6GJ1 - chains B and C of the 4 polymer chains in the assembly; structure by electron microscopy, 4.70 A resolution (low resolution: residue-level contacts below are approximate; hydrogen-bond / salt-bridge calls are withheld).

# Chain B
Protein: Putative type VI secretion protein
Organism: Escherichia coli
UniProt: D3GUX3 (D3GUX3_ECO44); residue numbers follow UniProt; this construct covers 1-587
Sequence (587 residues; each row starts with the number of its first residue):
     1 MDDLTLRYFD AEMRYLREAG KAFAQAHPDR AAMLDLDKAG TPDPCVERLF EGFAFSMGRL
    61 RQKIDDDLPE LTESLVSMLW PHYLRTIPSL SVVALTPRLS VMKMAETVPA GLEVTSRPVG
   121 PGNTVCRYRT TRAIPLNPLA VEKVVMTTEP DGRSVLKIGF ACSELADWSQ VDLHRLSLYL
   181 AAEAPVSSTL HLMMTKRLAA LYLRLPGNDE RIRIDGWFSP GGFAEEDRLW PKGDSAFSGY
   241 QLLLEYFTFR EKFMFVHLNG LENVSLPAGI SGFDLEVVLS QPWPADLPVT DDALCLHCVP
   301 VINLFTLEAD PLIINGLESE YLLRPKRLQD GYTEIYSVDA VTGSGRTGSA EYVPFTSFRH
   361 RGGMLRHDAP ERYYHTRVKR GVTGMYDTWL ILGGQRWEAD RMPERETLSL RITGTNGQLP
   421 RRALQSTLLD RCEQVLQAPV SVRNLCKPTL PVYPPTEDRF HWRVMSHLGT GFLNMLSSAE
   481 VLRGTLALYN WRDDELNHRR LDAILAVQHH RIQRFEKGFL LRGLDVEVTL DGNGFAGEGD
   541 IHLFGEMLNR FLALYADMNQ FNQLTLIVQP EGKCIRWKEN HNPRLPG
Disordered / not traced: 1-3, 587

# Chain C
Protein: TssG
Organism: Escherichia coli
UniProt: B7LFT6 (B7LFT6_ECO55); residue numbers follow UniProt; this construct covers 1-366
Sequence (366 residues; each row starts with the number of its first residue):
     1 MHPVERKSQS APARLITRYR KQLPYINFYR FCQLLEQSQP DQPPIGSGWQ ARQEAVRFCP
    61 YPGMGFPASE IKDAVIPEES HLPPIVHVTF MGLYGVTSPL PAHYISDIAQ QREGHEAAAD
   121 FLDIFSHRLI TQYYRIWRKY SYPATFEAGG QDKTSQYLLG LARLGIPGCA QNIATPVSRF
   181 LALLPLMLLP GRTAEGLTSL VTLLAPGTQA RVWHHDRRRI PLKTPLTMRV HHPVSLKSRP
   241 VMGDHATDVN GQVLLQLSTQ TGSEVQGWLP GGHLYSDLLA LLHVYLGSRL DVRLQLCVER
   301 SLLPDARLSC RPAAGSPQLG RTAVMRTQAK IATSAARVMT ISLGRYQRVQ EHYQRKETQE
   361 NGDYRW
Disordered / not traced: 1-7, 358-366
What the authors report for this chain:
  - mutagenesis - P240A, L255A: unchanged expression

# Chain B / chain C interface
Contacting residue pairs (79; chain B residue first):
  Ala11(B) - Gln50(C)
  Glu12(B) - Trp49(C)
  Glu12(B) - Gln50(C)
  Tyr15(B) - Trp49(C)
  Tyr15(B) - Gln50(C)
  Tyr15(B) - Ala51(C)
  Tyr15(B) - Arg52(C)
  Tyr15(B) - Gln53(C)
  Tyr15(B) - Arg128(C)
  Glu18(B) - Ala51(C)
  Glu18(B) - Arg52(C)
  Glu18(B) - Glu54(C)
  Ala19(B) - Ile124(C)
  Phe23(B) - Ile124(C)
  His27(B) - Ser80(C)
  His27(B) - Leu82(C)
  Pro28(B) - Ala117(C)
  Asp29(B) - Ala117(C)
  Asp29(B) - Phe121(C)
  Ala32(B) - Asp107(C)
  Ala32(B) - Ile108(C)
  Leu36(B) - Asp107(C)
  Val46(B) - His103(C)
  Ala54(B) - Arg128(C)
  Met57(B) - Arg128(C)
  Gln62(B) - Trp49(C)
  Gln62(B) - Gln50(C)
  Asp65(B) - Ile136(C)
  Asp65(B) - Tyr140(C)
  Leu68(B) - Tyr140(C)
  Glu70(B) - Leu159(C)
  Thr72(B) - Arg163(C)
  Leu198(B) - Arg355(C)
  Leu198(B) - Lys356(C)
  Phe255(B) - Arg355(C)
  Phe255(B) - Glu357(C)
  His257(B) - Lys356(C)
  His257(B) - Glu357(C)
  Asn259(B) - Glu357(C)
  Arg459(B) - Leu159(C)
  Phe460(B) - Pro167(C)
  Arg463(B) - Leu159(C)
  Arg463(B) - Arg163(C)
  His467(B) - Gly165(C)
  His467(B) - Pro167(C)
  Phe472(B) - Leu164(C)
  Met475(B) - Leu282(C)
  Met475(B) - His283(C)
  Met475(B) - Ser342(C)
  Glu480(B) - Cys169(C)
  Arg483(B) - Gly168(C)
  Gln508(B) - Tyr346(C)
  His509(B) - Tyr346(C)
  His510(B) - Leu343(C)
  His510(B) - Gly344(C)
  His510(B) - Arg345(C)
  His510(B) - Tyr346(C)
  Arg511(B) - Ser288(C)
  Arg511(B) - Leu343(C)
  Arg511(B) - Gly344(C)
  Glu516(B) - Arg239(C)
  Gly518(B) - Asp248(C)
  Leu520(B) - Arg289(C)
  Gly523(B) - Tyr346(C)
  Leu524(B) - Tyr346(C)
  Asp525(B) - Tyr346(C)
  Met547(B) - Gln354(C)
  Thr565(B) - Gln350(C)
  Lys573(B) - Arg348(C)
  Lys573(B) - Val349(C)
  Lys573(B) - Glu351(C)
  Lys573(B) - His352(C)
  Cys574(B) - Gln350(C)
  Ile575(B) - Gln350(C)
  Ile575(B) - His352(C)
  Ile575(B) - Tyr353(C)
  Arg576(B) - Gln354(C)
  Trp577(B) - Gln354(C)
  Lys578(B) - Gln354(C)
Interface residues without a listed pair, chain B (60 interface residues in all): Arg14, Ala22, Phe50, Gly58, Val464, Asn474, Ser477, Gln513, Lys517, Phe544, Gln560
Interface residues without a listed pair, chain C (55 interface residues in all): Asp120, Phe125, Gln132, Ser141, Ala162, Ile166, Gln171, Pro221, Asn250, Gly287

# In short
60 residues of chain B face 55 of chain C across their interface. The paper reports that P240A and L255A of
chain C leave expression unchanged.
Here chain B is Putative type VI secretion protein and chain C is TssG, both from Escherichia coli. Entry 6GJ1
(The baseplate complex from the type VI secretion system) was determined by electron microscopy (same
publication as 6GIY and 6GJ3).
